7UWH - chains B and I of the 9 polymer chains in the assembly; structure by electron microscopy, 3.10 A resolution.

# Chain B
Molecule: DNA/RNA
Sequence (59 nucleotides; numbered 1 to 59; the number before each row is that of its first residue):
     1 AGATTACCAG CAGGCCTGGG AGGGTATTCG CCGTGTACCT CTCCTAGCCC GCCTACGGC
Not modelled in the structure: 1-12, 51-59

# Chain I
Molecule: DNA-directed RNA polymerase subunit beta
From: Escherichia coli
Notes: EC 2.7.7.6
UniProt: P0A8V4 (RPOB_ECO57); residues 1-1342 here = UniProt positions 1-1342
Amino-acid sequence (1342 residues; numbered 1 to 1342; the number before each row is that of its first residue):
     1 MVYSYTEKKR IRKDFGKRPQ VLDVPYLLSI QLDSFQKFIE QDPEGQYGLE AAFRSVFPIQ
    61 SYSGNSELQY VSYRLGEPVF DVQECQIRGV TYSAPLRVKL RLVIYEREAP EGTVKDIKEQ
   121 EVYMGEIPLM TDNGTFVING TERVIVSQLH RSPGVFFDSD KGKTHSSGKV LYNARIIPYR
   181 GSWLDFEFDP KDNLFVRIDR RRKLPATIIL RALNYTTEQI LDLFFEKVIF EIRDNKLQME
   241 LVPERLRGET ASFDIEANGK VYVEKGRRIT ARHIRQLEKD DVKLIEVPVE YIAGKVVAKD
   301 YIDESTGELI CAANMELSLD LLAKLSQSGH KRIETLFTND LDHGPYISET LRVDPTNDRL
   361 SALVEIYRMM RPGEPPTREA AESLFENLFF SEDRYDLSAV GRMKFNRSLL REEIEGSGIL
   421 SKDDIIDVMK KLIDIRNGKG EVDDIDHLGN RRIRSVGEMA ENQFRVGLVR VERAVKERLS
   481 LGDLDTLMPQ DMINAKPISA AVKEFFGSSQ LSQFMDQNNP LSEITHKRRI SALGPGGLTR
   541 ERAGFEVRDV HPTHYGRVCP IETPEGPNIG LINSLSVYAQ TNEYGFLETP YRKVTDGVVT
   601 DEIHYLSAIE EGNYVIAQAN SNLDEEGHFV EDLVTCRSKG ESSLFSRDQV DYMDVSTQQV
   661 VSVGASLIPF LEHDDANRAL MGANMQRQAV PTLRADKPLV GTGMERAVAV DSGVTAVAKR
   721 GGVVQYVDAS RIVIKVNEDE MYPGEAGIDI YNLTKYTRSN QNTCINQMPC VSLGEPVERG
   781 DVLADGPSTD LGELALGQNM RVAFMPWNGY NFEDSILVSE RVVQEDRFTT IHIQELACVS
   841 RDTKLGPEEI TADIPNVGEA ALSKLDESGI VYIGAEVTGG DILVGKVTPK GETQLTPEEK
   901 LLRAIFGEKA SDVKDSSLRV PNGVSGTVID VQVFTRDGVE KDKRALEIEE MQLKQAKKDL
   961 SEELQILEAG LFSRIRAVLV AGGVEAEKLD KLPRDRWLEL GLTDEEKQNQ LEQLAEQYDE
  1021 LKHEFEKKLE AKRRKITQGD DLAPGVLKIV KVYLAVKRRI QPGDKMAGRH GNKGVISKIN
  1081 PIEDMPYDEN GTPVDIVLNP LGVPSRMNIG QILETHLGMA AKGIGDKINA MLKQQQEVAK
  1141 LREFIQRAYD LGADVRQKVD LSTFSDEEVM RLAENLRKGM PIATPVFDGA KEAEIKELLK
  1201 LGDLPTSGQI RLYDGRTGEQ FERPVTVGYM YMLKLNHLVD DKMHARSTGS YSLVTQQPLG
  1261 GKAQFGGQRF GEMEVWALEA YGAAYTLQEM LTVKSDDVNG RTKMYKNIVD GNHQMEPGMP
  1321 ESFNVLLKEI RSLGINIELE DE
Not modelled in the structure: 1, 891-912
Curated features (UniProtKB/Swiss-Prot):
  - modified residue (N6-acetyllysine): Lys-1022, Lys-1200

# Interface between chain B and chain I
Pairs across the interface (15):
  DT28(B) / His-165(I)  salt bridge to the phosphate
  DT36(B) / Met-1273(I)  sugar contact
  DA37(B) / Arg-1269(I)  salt bridge to the phosphate
  DA37(B) / Gly-1271(I)  phosphate contact
  DC38(B) / Gln-1268(I)  sugar contact
  DC38(B) / Arg-1269(I)  hydrogen bond to the phosphate
  DC39(B) / Gly-1261(I)  phosphate contact
  DC39(B) / Lys-1262(I)  hydrogen bond to the phosphate
  DC41(B) / Phe-514(I)  phosphate contact
  DT42(B) / Thr-141(I)  phosphate contact
  DT42(B) / Arg-143(I)  hydrogen bond to the phosphate
  DC43(B) / Asn-139(I)  hydrogen bond to the phosphate
  DC43(B) / Arg-143(I)  salt bridge to the phosphate
  DC43(B) / Gly-507(I)  phosphate contact
  DC43(B) / Ser-508(I)  sugar contact
Other interface residues (no listed pair), chain B (10 interface residues in all): DT40, DC44
Other interface residues (no listed pair), chain I (18 interface residues in all): Ile-138, Asn-762, Lys-1242, Ala-1263, Gly-1267

# Overview
10 residues of chain B and 18 residues of chain I are in contact; the contacts include 4 hydrogen bonds and 3
salt bridges. Among the polar pairs are DC38(B)/Arg-1269(I), DC39(B)/Lys-1262(I) and DT42(B)/Arg-143(I).
Chain B is DNA/RNA and chain I is DNA-directed RNA polymerase subunit beta (Escherichia coli); the structure,
CryoEM Structure of E. coli Transcription-Coupled Ribonucleotide Excision Repair (TC-RER) complex bound to
ribonucleotide substrate, was determined by electron microscopy (same publication as 7UWE).
